6LA9 - chains D and I of the 20 polymer chains in the assembly; structure by X-ray diffraction, 3.70 A resolution.

Chain D:
Name: Histone H2B type 1-J
From: Homo sapiens
UniProtKB: P06899 (H2B1J_HUMAN); residues 0-125 here correspond to UniProt positions 1-126 (UniProt number = residue number + 1)
Sequence (126 residues; row label = number of the first residue in the row; numbering starts at 0):
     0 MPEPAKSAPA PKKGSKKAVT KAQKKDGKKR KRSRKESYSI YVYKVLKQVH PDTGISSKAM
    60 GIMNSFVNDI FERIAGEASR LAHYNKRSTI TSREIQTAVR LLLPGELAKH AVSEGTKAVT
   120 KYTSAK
Not modelled in the structure: 0-30
UniProt features mapped onto this chain:
  - modified residue: Pro1 (N-acetylproline), Glu2 (ADP-ribosyl glutamic acid), Lys5 (N6-(2-hydroxyisobutyryl)lysine), Ser6 (ADP-ribosylserine), Lys11 (N6-(beta-hydroxybutyryl)lysine), Lys12 (N6-(2-hydroxyisobutyryl)lysine), Ser14 (Phosphoserine), Lys15 (N6-acetyllysine), Lys16 (N6-(beta-hydroxybutyryl)lysine), Lys20 (N6-(2-hydroxyisobutyryl)lysine), Lys23 (N6-(2-hydroxyisobutyryl)lysine), Lys24 (N6-(2-hydroxyisobutyryl)lysine), Lys34 (N6-(2-hydroxyisobutyryl)lysine), Glu35 (PolyADP-ribosyl glutamic acid), Ser36 (Phosphoserine), Lys43 (N6-(2-hydroxyisobutyryl)lysine), Lys46 (N6-(2-hydroxyisobutyryl)lysine), Lys57 (N6,N6-dimethyllysine), Arg79 (Dimethylated arginine), Lys85 (N6,N6,N6-trimethyllysine) and 6 more in UniProt
  - glycosylation: Ser112 (O-linked (GlcNAc) serine)
  - cross-link (Glycyl lysine isopeptide (Lys-Gly)): Lys5 (interchain with G-Cter in SUMO2), Lys20 (interchain with G-Cter in SUMO2), Lys34 (interchain with G-Cter in ubiquitin), Lys120 (interchain with G-Cter in ubiquitin)

Chain I:
Molecule: 349-nt DNA strand
From: other sequences
Sequence (349 nucleotides; numbered 1 to 349; the number before each row is that of its first residue):
     1 CGCTGGAAAA AAAAAACGCA TCCCGGTGCC GAGGCCGCTC AATTGGTCGT AGACAGCTCT
    61 AGCACCGCTT AAACGCACGT ACGCGCTGTC TACCGCGTTT TAACCGCCAC TAGAAGCGCT
   121 TACTAGTCTC CAGGCACGTG TGAGACCGGC ACATGAAAAA AAAAAGCATG CTCGAGTATG
   181 AAAAAAAAAA CGCATCCCGG TGCCGAGGCC GCTCAATTGG TCGTAGACAG CTCTAGCACC
   241 GCTTAAACGC ACGTACGCGC TGTCTACCGC GTTTTAACCG CCACTAGAAG CGCTTACTAG
   301 TCTCCAGGCA CGTGTGAGAC CGGCACATGA AAAAAAAAAC CAGCGGTAC
Ion coordination: Ca2+ site 1 near DG34 (its only coordinating residue here); Ca2+ site 2 near DC38 (its only coordinating residue here)

How chain D and chain I interact:
Residue-residue contacts - 16 pairs, chain D then chain I:
  Ser32(D) - DA115(I)  phosphate contact
  Ser32(D) - DG116(I)  hydrogen bond to the phosphate
  Arg33(D) - DC40(I)  sugar contact
  Arg33(D) - DA41(I)  salt bridge to the phosphate
  Tyr42(D) - DA32(I)  hydrogen bond to the phosphate
  Tyr42(D) - DG33(I)  hydrogen bond to the phosphate
  Gly53(D) - DG33(I)  phosphate contact
  Ile54(D) - DA32(I)  phosphate contact
  Ser55(D) - DA32(I)  phosphate contact
  Ser56(D) - DA32(I)  hydrogen bond to the phosphate
  Arg86(D) - DG52(I)  phosphate contact
  Arg86(D) - DA53(I)  salt bridge to the phosphate
  Ser87(D) - DA51(I)  phosphate contact
  Ser87(D) - DG52(I)  hydrogen bond to the phosphate
  Thr88(D) - DA51(I)  hydrogen bond to the phosphate
  Thr88(D) - DG52(I)  hydrogen bond to the phosphate
Also at the interface, not in a pair above, chain D (12 interface residues in all): Glu35, Lys85
Also at the interface, not in a pair above, chain I (10 interface residues in all): DA42

Summary:
12 residues of chain D face 10 of chain I across their interface, with 7 hydrogen bonds and 2 salt bridges.
Among the polar pairs are Ser32(D)-DG116(I), Tyr42(D)-DA32(I) and Tyr42(D)-DG33(I).
Chain D is Histone H2B type 1-J (Homo sapiens) and chain I is a 349-nt DNA strand (other sequences); the
structure, 349 bp di-nucleosome harboring cohesive DNA termini assembled with linker histone H1.0 (high
cryoprotectant), was determined by X-ray diffraction together with 6LA8, 6M3V and 6M44 from the same study.
